Entry 1T0Q (X-ray diffraction, 2.15 A resolution); this record covers chains A and C of the 3 polymer chains in the assembly.

# Chain A
Protein: toluene, o-xylene monooxygenase oxygenase subunit
Organism: Pseudomonas stutzeri
UniProt: O87798 (O87798_PSEST); numbering as in UniProt (aligned over 1-498)
Sequence (498 residues; numbered 1 to 498; the number before each row is that of its first residue):
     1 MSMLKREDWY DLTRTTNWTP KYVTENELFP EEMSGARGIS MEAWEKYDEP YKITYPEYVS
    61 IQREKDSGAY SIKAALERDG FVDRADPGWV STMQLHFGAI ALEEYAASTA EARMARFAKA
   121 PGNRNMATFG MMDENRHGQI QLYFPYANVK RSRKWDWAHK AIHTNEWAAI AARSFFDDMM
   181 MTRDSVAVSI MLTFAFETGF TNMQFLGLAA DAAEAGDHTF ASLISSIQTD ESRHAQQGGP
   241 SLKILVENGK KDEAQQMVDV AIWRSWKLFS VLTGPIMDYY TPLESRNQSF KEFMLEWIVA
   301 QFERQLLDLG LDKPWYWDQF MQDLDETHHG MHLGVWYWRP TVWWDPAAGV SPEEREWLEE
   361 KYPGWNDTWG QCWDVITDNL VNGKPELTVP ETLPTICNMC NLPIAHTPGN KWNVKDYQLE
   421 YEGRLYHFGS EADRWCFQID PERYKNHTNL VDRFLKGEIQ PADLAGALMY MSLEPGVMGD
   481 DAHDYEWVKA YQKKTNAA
Disordered / not traced: 1, 493-498
Ion coordination: Fe ion site 1: Glu104, Glu134, His137 (together with hydroxide ion, sulfanylacetic acid); Fe ion site 2: Glu134, Glu197, Glu231, His234 (together with hydroxide ion, sulfanylacetic acid)
Small-molecule neighbours:
  - sulfanylacetic acid (MCR): Glu103, Glu104, Ala107, Glu134, His137, Phe176, Phe196, Glu197, Thr201, Glu231, His234
  - hydroxide ion (OH): Glu104, Glu134, His137, Glu197, Glu231, His234

# Chain C
Protein: touB
Organism: Pseudomonas stutzeri
UniProt: O87799 (O87799_PSEST); residues 1-86 here = UniProt positions 1-86
Sequence (86 residues; row label = number of the first residue in the row):
     1 MATFPIMSNF ERDFVIQLVP VDTEDTMDQV AEKCAYHSIN RRVHPQPEKI LRVRRHEDGT
    61 LFPRGMIVSD AGLRPTETLD IIFMDN
Disordered / not traced: 1-2, 86

# How chain A and chain C interact
Residue-residue contacts - 71 pairs, chain A then chain C:
  Gly330(A) - Phe14(C)
  Leu333(A) - Phe14(C)  hydrophobic
  Gly334(A) - Phe14(C)
  Tyr337(A) - Arg41(C)  hydrogen bond
  Tyr337(A) - Arg42(C)
  Trp338(A) - Gln17(C)
  Trp338(A) - Arg42(C)
  Trp369(A) - Phe14(C)  hydrophobic
  Gln371(A) - Arg12(C)
  Cys372(A) - Arg42(C)
  Val375(A) - Asn40(C)
  Val375(A) - Arg41(C)
  Val375(A) - Arg42(C)
  Val375(A) - Val43(C)
  Val375(A) - His44(C)
  Ile376(A) - Arg41(C)
  Asp378(A) - His44(C)  salt bridge
  Asn379(A) - Asn40(C)
  Glu386(A) - Arg41(C)
  Leu387(A) - Asn40(C)
  Leu387(A) - Arg41(C)
  Val389(A) - Arg41(C)  hydrogen bond (backbone-side chain)
  Glu391(A) - Tyr36(C)  hydrogen bond
  Glu391(A) - His37(C)
  Glu391(A) - Arg41(C)  salt bridge
  Thr392(A) - Gln17(C)
  Thr392(A) - Leu18(C)  hydrogen bond (side chain-backbone)
  Thr392(A) - His37(C)
  Leu393(A) - Gln17(C)
  Leu393(A) - Leu18(C)  hydrogen bond (backbone-backbone)
  Pro394(A) - Val15(C)  hydrophobic
  Pro394(A) - Ile16(C)
  Thr395(A) - Met7(C)
  Thr395(A) - Ile16(C)  hydrogen bond (backbone-backbone)
  Thr395(A) - Gln17(C)  hydrogen bond (side chain-backbone)
  Ile404(A) - Val15(C)
  Ile404(A) - Ile16(C)  hydrogen bond (backbone-backbone)
  Ala405(A) - Phe14(C)
  His406(A) - Phe14(C)  hydrogen bond (backbone-backbone)
  Pro408(A) - Arg12(C)
  Pro408(A) - Asp13(C)
  Pro408(A) - Phe14(C)  hydrophobic
  Gly409(A) - Arg12(C)  hydrogen bond (backbone-backbone)
  Asn410(A) - Arg12(C)  hydrogen bond
  Trp412(A) - Asn9(C)
  Trp412(A) - Phe10(C)  hydrogen bond (side chain-backbone)
  Trp412(A) - Glu11(C)
  Trp412(A) - Arg12(C)
  Trp412(A) - Asp13(C)  hydrogen bond (side chain-backbone)
  Val414(A) - Asn9(C)  hydrogen bond (backbone-side chain)
  Val414(A) - Asp13(C)
  Val414(A) - Phe14(C)
  Val414(A) - Ile16(C)  hydrophobic
  Val414(A) - His56(C)
  Lys415(A) - His56(C)
  Asp416(A) - Ile16(C)
  Asp416(A) - His56(C)
  Asp416(A) - Thr78(C)  hydrogen bond
  Gln418(A) - Glu57(C)
  Gln418(A) - Glu77(C)
  Gln418(A) - Thr78(C)  hydrogen bond
  Glu420(A) - Arg74(C)  salt bridge
  Leu425(A) - Arg74(C)
  Leu425(A) - Pro75(C)
  Leu425(A) - Thr76(C)
  Leu425(A) - Glu77(C)
  His427(A) - Met7(C)
  His427(A) - Thr76(C)  hydrogen bond (side chain-backbone)
  His427(A) - Thr78(C)
  Val451(A) - Met7(C)  hydrophobic
  Leu455(A) - Leu18(C)  hydrophobic
Other interface residues (no listed pair), chain A (41 interface residues in all): Asp374, Pro390, Pro403, Thr407, Phe454
Other interface residues (no listed pair), chain C (29 interface residues in all): Pro5, Arg54, Asp80, Ile82

# In short
The interface between chain A and chain C involves 41 residues on one side and 29 on the other, with 17
hydrogen bonds and 3 salt bridges. Polar contacts include Asp378(A)-His44(C), Glu391(A)-Arg41(C) and
Glu420(A)-Arg74(C). Chain A binds hydroxide ion and sulfanylacetic acid.
Chain A is toluene, o-xylene monooxygenase oxygenase subunit and chain C is touB, both from Pseudomonas
stutzeri; the structure, Structure of the Toluene/o-Xylene Monooxygenase Hydroxylase, was determined by X-ray
diffraction (same publication as 1T0R and 1T0S).
